PDB entry 8TOE | electron microscopy, 2.90 A resolution | chains I and L of the 9 polymer chains in the assembly

== Chain I ==
Protein: DNA-directed RNA polymerase subunit beta
Source organism: Escherichia coli (strain K12)
Notes: EC 2.7.7.6
UniProt: P0A8V2 (RPOB_ECOLI); residue numbers follow UniProt; this construct covers 1-1342
Amino-acid sequence (1342 residues; each row starts with the number of its first residue):
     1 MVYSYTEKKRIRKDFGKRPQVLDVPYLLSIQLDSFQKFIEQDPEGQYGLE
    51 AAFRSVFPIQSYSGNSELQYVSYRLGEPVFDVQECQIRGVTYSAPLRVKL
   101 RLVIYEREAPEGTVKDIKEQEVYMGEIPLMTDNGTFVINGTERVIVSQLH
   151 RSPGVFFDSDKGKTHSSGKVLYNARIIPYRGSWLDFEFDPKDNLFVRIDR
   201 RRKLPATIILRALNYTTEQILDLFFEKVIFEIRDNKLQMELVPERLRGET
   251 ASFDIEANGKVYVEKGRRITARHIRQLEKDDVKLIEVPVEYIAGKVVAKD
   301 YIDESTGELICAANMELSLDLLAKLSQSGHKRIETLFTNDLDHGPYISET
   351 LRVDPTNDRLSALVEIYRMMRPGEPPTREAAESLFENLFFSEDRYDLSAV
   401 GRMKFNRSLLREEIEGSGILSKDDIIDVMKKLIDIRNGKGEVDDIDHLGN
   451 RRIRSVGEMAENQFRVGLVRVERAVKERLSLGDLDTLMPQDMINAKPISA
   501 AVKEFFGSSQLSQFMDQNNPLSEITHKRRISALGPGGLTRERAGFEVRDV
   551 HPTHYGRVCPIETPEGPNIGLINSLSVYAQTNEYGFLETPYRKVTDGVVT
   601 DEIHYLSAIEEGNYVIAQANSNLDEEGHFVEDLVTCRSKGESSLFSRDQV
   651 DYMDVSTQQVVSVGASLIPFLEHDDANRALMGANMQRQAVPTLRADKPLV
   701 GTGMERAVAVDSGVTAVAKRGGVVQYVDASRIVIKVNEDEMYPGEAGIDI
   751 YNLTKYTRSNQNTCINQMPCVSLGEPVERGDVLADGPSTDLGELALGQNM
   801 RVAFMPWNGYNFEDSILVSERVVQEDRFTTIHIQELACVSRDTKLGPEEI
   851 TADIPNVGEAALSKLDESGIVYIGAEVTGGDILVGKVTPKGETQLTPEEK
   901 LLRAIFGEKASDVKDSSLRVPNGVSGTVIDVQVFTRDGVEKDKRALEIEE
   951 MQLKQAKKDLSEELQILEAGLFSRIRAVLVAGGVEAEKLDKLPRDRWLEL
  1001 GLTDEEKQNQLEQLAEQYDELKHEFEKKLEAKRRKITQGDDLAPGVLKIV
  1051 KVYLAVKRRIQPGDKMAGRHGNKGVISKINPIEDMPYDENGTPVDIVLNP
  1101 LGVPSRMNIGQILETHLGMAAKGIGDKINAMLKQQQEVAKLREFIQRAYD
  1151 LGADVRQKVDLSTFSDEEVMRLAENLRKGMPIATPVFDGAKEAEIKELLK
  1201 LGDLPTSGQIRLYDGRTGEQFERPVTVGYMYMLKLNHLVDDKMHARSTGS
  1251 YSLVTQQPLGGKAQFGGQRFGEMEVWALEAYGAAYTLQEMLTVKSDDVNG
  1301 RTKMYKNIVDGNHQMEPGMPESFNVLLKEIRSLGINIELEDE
Not modelled in the structure: 1, 233-235, 249, 1342
Swiss-Prot annotation at these positions:
  - modified residue (N6-acetyllysine): Lys1022, Lys1200
  - mutagenesis: Ile561 (I561S: Resistant to antibiotics salinamide A and B), Ile569 (I569S: Resistant to antibiotics salinamide A and B), Ala665 (A665E: Resistant to antibiotics salinamide A and B), Asp675 (D675A/G: Resistant to antibiotics salinamide A and B), Asn677 (N677H/K: Resistant to antibiotics salinamide A and B), Leu680 (L680M: Resistant to antibiotics salinamide A and B), Glu813 (E813K: Disrupts the enzyme's active center)
Residues lining bound ligands: chapso (1N7): Gln46, Tyr47, Tyr179, Ser398, Ala399, Val400, Arg452, Glu458, Glu461, Glu583, Tyr584

== Chain L ==
Protein: RNA polymerase sigma factor RpoD
Source organism: Escherichia coli (strain K12)
UniProt: Q0P6L9 (Q0P6L9_ECOLX); the author numbering skips numbers that UniProt does not, so the offset changes along the chain: -58 to 15 = UniProt 1-74; 41-48 = UniProt 75-82; 83-613 = UniProt 83-613
Amino-acid sequence (613 residues; numbered -58 to 613; 59 numbers in that range are skipped by the numbering (no residue carries them; nothing is unmodelled there); the number before each row is that of its first residue; numbers below 1 keep their minus sign (Met-58 is residue -58)):
   -58 MEQNPQSQLKLLVTRGKEQGYLTYAEVNDHLPEDIVDSDQIEDIIQMIND
    -8 MGIQVMEEAPDADDLMLAENTADE
    41 DAAEAAAQ
    83 VLSSVESEIGRTTDPVRMYMREMGTVELLTREGEIDIAKRIEDGINQVQC
   133 SVAEYPEAITYLLEQYDRVEAEEARLSDLITGFVDPNAEEDLAPTATHVG
   183 SELSQEDLDDDEDEDEEDGDDDSADDDNSIDPELAREKFAELRAQYVVTR
   233 DTIKAKGRSHATAQEEILKLSEVFKQFRLVPKQFDYLVNSMRVMMDRVRT
   283 QERLIMKLCVEQCKMPKKNFITLFTGNETSDTWFNAAIAMNKPWSEKLHD
   333 VSEEVHRALQKLQQIEEETGLTIEQVKDINRRMSIGEAKARRAKKEMVEA
   383 NLRLVISIAKKYTNRGLQFLDLIQEGNIGLMKAVDKFEYRRGYKFSTYAT
   433 WWIRQAITRSIADQARTIRIPVHMIETINKLNRISRQMLQEMGREPTPEE
   483 LAERMLMPEDKIRKVLKIAKEPISMETPIGDDEDSHLGDFIEDTTLELPL
   533 DSATTESLRAATHDVLAGLTAREAKVLRMRFGIDMNTDYTLEEVGKQFDV
   583 TRERIRQIEAKALRKLRHPSRSEVLRSFLDD
Not modelled in the structure: -58 to 8, 83-93, 168-214, 237-241, 613
Residues lining bound ligands:
  - chapso (1N7), molecule 1: Ile505, Pro510, Ile511, Gly512, Leu519
  - chapso (1N7), molecule 2: Ile511, Leu519, Phe522, Ile523

== Chain I / chain L interface ==
Contacting residue pairs (44):
  Val122(I) with Gln472(L)
  Tyr123(I) with Gln472(L), hydrogen bond (backbone-side chain); Gly475(L)
  Glu374(I) with Arg99(L), salt bridge
  Gln490(I) with Gln472(L), hydrogen bond (side chain-backbone)
  Ile493(I) with Gln472(L), hydrogen bond (backbone-side chain)
  Asn494(I) with Arg468(L)
  Ala495(I) with Leu471(L), hydrophobic; Gln472(L)
  Lys496(I) with Leu471(L)
  Asn856(I) with Asp612(L), hydrogen bond
  Pro897(I) with Gly564(L); Ile565(L)
  Glu898(I) with Leu540(L); Arg541(L); Thr544(L); Ile565(L)
  Lys900(I) with Phe563(L)
  Leu901(I) with Phe563(L), hydrophobic; Ile565(L), hydrophobic
  Leu902(I) with Leu607(L); Phe610(L), hydrophobic; Leu611(L), hydrophobic
  Ile905(I) with Leu595(L), hydrophobic; Leu598(L), hydrophobic; Arg599(L), hydrogen bond (backbone-side chain)
  Phe906(I) with Arg608(L); Leu611(L), hydrophobic
  Arg936(I) with Arg495(L)
  Thr1248(I) with Pro531(L)
  Ser1250(I) with Glu524(L), hydrogen bond
  Tyr1251(I) with Glu524(L); Asp525(L), hydrogen bond (backbone-backbone); Leu528(L), hydrophobic
  Ser1252(I) with Ile523(L); Asp525(L)
  Leu1253(I) with Ile523(L), hydrogen bond (backbone-backbone); Asp525(L)
  Gln1256(I) with Asp525(L), hydrogen bond
  Leu1259(I) with Asp521(L); Glu524(L)
  Tyr1305(I) with Pro531(L), hydrophobic; Leu532(L)
  Lys1306(I) with Glu538(L), salt bridge
Interface residues without a listed pair, chain I (33 interface residues in all): Arg371, Asp842, Glu899, Ala904, Gly1045, Gln1264, Arg1301
Interface residues without a listed pair, chain L (37 interface residues in all): Glu477, Lys499, Gly520, Phe522, Ser534, Ala535, Leu548, Asp566, Ser604

== Summary ==
33 residues of chain I face 37 of chain L across their interface, with 9 hydrogen bonds and 2 salt bridges.
Polar pairs include Glu374(I)-Arg99(L), Lys1306(I)-Glu538(L) and Tyr123(I)-Gln472(L). Chain I binds chapso.
Chain L binds chapso.
Here chain I is DNA-directed RNA polymerase subunit beta and chain L is RNA polymerase sigma factor RpoD, both
from Escherichia coli (strain K12). Entry 8TOE (Escherichia coli RNA polymerase unwinding intermediate (I1c)
at the lambda PR promoter) was determined by electron microscopy, deposited together with 8TO1, 8TO6, 8TO8 and
8TOM.
